PDB entry 9D48 | electron microscopy, 2.66 A resolution | chains N and R of the 12 polymer chains in the assembly

Chain N (and R):
Molecule: Fatty acid synthase subunit alpha
Source organism: Candida albicans
Notes: EC 2.3.1.86, 1.1.1.100, 2.3.1.41; chain R of this document is another copy of the same molecule, construct and numbering; everything in this record applies to it too
Reference sequence: P43098 (FAS2_CANAX); numbering as in UniProt (aligned over 1-1885)
Amino-acid sequence (1885 residues; each row starts with the number of its first residue):
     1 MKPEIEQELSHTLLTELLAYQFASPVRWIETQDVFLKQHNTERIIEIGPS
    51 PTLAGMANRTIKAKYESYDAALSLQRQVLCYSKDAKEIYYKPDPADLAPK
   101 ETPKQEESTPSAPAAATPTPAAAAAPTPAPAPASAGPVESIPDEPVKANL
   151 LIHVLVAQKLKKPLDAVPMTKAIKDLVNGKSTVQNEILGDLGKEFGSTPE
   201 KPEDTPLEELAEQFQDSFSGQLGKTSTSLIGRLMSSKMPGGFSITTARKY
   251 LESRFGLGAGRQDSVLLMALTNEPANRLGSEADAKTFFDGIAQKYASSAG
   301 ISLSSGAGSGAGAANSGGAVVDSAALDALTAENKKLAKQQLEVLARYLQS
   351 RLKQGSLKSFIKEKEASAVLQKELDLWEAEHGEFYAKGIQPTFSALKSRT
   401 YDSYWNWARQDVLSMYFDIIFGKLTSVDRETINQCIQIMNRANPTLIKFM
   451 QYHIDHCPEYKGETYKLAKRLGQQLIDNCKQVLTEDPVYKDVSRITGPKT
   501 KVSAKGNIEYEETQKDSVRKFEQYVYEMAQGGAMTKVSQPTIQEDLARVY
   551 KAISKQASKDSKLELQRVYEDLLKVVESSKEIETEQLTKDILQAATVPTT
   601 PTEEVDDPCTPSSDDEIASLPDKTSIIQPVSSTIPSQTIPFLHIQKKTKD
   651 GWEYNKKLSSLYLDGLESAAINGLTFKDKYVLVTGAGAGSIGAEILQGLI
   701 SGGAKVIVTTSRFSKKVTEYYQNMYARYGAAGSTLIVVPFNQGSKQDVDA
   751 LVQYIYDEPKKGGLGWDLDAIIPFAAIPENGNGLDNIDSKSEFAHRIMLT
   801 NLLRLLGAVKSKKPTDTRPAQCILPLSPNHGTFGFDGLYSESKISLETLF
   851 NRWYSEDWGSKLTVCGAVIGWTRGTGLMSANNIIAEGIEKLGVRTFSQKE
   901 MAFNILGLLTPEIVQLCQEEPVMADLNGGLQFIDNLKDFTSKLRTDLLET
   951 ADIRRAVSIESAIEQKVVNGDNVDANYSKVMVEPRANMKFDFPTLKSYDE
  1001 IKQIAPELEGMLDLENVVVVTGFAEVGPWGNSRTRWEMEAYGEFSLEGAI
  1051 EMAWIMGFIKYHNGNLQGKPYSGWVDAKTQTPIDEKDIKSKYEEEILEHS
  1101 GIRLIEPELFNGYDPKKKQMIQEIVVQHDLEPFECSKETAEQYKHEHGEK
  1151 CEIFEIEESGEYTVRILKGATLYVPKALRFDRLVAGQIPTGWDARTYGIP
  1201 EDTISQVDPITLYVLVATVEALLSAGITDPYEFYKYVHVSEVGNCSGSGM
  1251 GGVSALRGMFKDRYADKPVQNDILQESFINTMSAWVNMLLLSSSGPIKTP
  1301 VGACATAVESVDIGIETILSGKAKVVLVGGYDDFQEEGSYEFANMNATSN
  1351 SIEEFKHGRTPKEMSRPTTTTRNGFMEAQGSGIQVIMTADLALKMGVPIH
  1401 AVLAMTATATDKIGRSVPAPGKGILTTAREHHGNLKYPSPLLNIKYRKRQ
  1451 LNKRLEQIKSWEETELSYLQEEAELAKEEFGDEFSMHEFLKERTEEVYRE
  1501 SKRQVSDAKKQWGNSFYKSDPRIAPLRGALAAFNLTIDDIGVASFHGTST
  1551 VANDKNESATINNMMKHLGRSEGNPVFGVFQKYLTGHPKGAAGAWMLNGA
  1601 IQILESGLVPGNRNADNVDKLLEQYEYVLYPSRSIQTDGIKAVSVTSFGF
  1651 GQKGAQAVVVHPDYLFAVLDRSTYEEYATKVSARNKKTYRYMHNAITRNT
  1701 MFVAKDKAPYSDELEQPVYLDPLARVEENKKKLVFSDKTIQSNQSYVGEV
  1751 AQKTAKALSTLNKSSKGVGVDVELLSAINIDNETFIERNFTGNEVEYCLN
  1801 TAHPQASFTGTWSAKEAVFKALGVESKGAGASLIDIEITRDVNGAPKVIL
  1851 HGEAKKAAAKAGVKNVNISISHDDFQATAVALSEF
Disordered / not traced: 95-321, 537-628, 972-978, 1748-1885
UniProt features mapped onto this chain:
  - active site (For beta-ketoacyl synthase activity): C1304, H1546, H1587
  - binding site (acetyl-CoA): D1771 to E1773, Y1797, S1807, E1816 to S1826, R1840 to N1843, I1870 to H1872
  - binding site (Mg(2+)): D1771, V1772, E1773, S1871, H1872
  - modified residue: S181 (O-(pantetheine 4'-phosphoryl)serine)

How chain N and chain R interact:
Contacting residue pairs (12):
  L326(N) with A325(R), hydrophobic; L326(R)
  L329(N) with L329(R), hydrophobic
  T330(N) with L329(R)
  N333(N) with N333(R)
  E1152(N) with K353(R), salt bridge; K358(R), salt bridge
  F1154(N) with K353(R); L357(R), hydrophobic; K358(R)
  R1165(N) with E342(R), salt bridge; K353(R)

Summary:
7 residues of chain N face 8 of chain R across their interface; the contacts include 3 salt bridges. Among the
polar pairs are E1152(N)-K353(R), E1152(N)-K358(R) and R1165(N)-E342(R). Curated annotation (UniProt) lists 3
active-site residues, 23 acetyl-CoA-binding residues and 5 Mg2+-binding residues on chain N.
Chain N and chain R are both Fatty acid synthase subunit alpha (Candida albicans); the structure, Atomic model
of Ketoacyl Reductase domain and 4 helical bundle of Candida albicans Fatty Acid Synthase ..., was determined
by electron microscopy (same publication as 9D49, 9P4V, 9P4W, 9D47 and 9D4A).
